Entry 7DSW (electron microscopy, 3.30 A resolution); this record covers chains B and A.

Chain B (and A):
Molecule: Sodium/hydrogen exchanger 1
From: Homo sapiens
Notes: chain A of this document is another copy of the same molecule, construct and numbering; everything in this record applies to it too
UniProtKB: P19634 (SL9A1_HUMAN); numbering as in UniProt (aligned over 87-506)
Chain sequence (420 residues; row label = number of the first residue in the row):
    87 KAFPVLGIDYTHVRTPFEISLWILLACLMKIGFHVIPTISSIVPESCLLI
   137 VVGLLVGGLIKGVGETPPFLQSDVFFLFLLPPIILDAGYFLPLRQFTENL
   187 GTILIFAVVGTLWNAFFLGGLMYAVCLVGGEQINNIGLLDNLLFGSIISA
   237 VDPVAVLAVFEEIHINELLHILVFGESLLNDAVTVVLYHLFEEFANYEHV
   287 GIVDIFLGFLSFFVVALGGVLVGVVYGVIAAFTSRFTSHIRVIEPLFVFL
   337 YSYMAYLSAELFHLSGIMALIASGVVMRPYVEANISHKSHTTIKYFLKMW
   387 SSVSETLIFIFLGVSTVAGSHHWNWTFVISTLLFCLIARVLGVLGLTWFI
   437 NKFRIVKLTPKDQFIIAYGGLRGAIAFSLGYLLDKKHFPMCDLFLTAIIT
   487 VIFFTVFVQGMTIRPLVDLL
Small-molecule neighbours:
  - LBN (1-palmitoyl-2-oleoyl-sn-glycero-3-phosphocholine), molecule 1: T101, P102, I105, S106, I109
  - LBN, molecule 2: I105, F155, V160, L165, W386, V389, L393, F397
  - LBN, molecule 3: L140, T402, V403, F489, F493
  - LBN, molecule 4: L141, G144, V403
  - LBN, molecule 5: V160, F164, Y339, W386
  - LBN, molecule 6: F164, L336, Y339
  - LBN, molecule 7: T402, H407, W409, T486, F489
Swiss-Prot annotation at these positions:
  - site: F161 (Channel pore-lining), N370 (Not glycosylated)
  - natural variant: G305 (G305R: In LIKNS), G313 (G313E: In LIKNS; uncertain significance)
  - mutagenesis: F155 (F155C: Almost complete loss of activity), L156 (L156C: Almost complete loss of activity), Q157 (Q157C: Reduces activity), S158 (S158C: Almost complete loss of activity), D159 (D159C: Almost complete loss of activity), V160 (V160C: Reduces activity), F161 (F161C: Reduces activity), F162 (F162C: Almost complete loss of activity), L163 (L163C: Reduces activity), F164 (F164C: Almost complete loss of activity), L165 (L165C: Reduces activity), L166 (L166C: Reduces activity), 20 further mutagenesis entries in UniProt
What the authors report for this chain:
  - mutagenesis - D267N: abolished catalytic activity (citing earlier work)
  - mutagenesis - E131D, D172E, D172N, D172Q, D238N, D267E, E391D: unchanged catalytic activity (citing earlier work)
  - mutagenesis - E391Q: decreased catalytic activity (citing earlier work)
  - mutagenesis - E391Q: decreased stability (citing earlier work)
  - allosteric site: E131 (proposed by the authors, not directly observed)
  - disease-associated variants - G305R: decreased localization (citing earlier work)
  - mutagenesis - D238A: abolished catalytic activity
  - mutagenesis - D238A: unchanged expression
  - mutagenesis - D238A: unchanged localization

Chain B / chain A interface:
Residue-residue contacts - 105 pairs, chain B then chain A:
  K87(B) - E279(A)
  P90(B) - E279(A)
  P90(B) - F280(A)  hydrophobic
  P90(B) - L293(A)
  P90(B) - S297(A)
  V91(B) - L276(A)  hydrophobic
  V91(B) - H349(A)
  L92(B) - V301(A)  hydrophobic
  L92(B) - F348(A)
  L92(B) - L350(A)  hydrophobic
  G93(B) - F348(A)  hydrogen bond (backbone-backbone)
  G93(B) - H349(A)
  I94(B) - L347(A)
  I94(B) - F348(A)  hydrophobic
  D95(B) - L347(A)  hydrogen bond (backbone-backbone)
  D95(B) - H349(A)
  Y96(B) - L347(A)  hydrophobic
  H98(B) - D159(A)  salt bridge
  H98(B) - L163(A)
  V99(B) - L163(A)  hydrophobic
  V99(B) - L343(A)  hydrophobic
  P102(B) - L163(A)  hydrophobic
  P102(B) - F164(A)  hydrophobic
  P102(B) - Y339(A)
  P102(B) - L343(A)
  F103(B) - M340(A)  hydrophobic
  F103(B) - L343(A)
  S106(B) - L336(A)
  S106(B) - Y339(A)
  S106(B) - M340(A)
  L107(B) - M340(A)  hydrophobic
  I109(B) - L332(A)  hydrophobic
  I109(B) - L336(A)  hydrophobic
  L110(B) - L336(A)
  L110(B) - Y337(A)
  L110(B) - M340(A)  hydrophobic
  C113(B) - I329(A)  hydrophobic
  C113(B) - L332(A)  hydrophobic
  C113(B) - F333(A)
  L114(B) - F333(A)
  I117(B) - F322(A)
  I117(B) - T323(A)
  I117(B) - I326(A)  hydrophobic
  I117(B) - F333(A)  hydrophobic
  V121(B) - H325(A)
  D159(B) - H98(A)  salt bridge
  L163(B) - H98(A)
  L163(B) - V99(A)  hydrophobic
  L163(B) - P102(A)  hydrophobic
  F164(B) - P102(A)  hydrophobic
  L276(B) - V91(A)  hydrophobic
  E279(B) - K87(A)
  E279(B) - P90(A)
  F280(B) - P90(A)  hydrophobic
  L293(B) - P90(A)
  F322(B) - I117(A)
  T323(B) - I117(A)
  H325(B) - V121(A)
  I326(B) - I117(A)  hydrophobic
  R327(B) - Y381(A)
  V328(B) - K384(A)
  I329(B) - C113(A)  hydrophobic
  L332(B) - C113(A)  hydrophobic
  L332(B) - M385(A)  hydrophobic
  L332(B) - V389(A)  hydrophobic
  F333(B) - C113(A)
  F333(B) - I117(A)  hydrophobic
  L336(B) - S106(A)
  L336(B) - I109(A)  hydrophobic
  L336(B) - L110(A)
  Y337(B) - L110(A)
  Y339(B) - P102(A)
  Y339(B) - S106(A)
  M340(B) - F103(A)  hydrophobic
  M340(B) - S106(A)
  M340(B) - L107(A)  hydrophobic
  M340(B) - L110(A)  hydrophobic
  L343(B) - V99(A)  hydrophobic
  L343(B) - P102(A)
  L343(B) - F103(A)
  L347(B) - I94(A)
  L347(B) - D95(A)  hydrogen bond (backbone-backbone)
  L347(B) - Y96(A)  hydrophobic
  F348(B) - L92(A)
  F348(B) - G93(A)  hydrogen bond (backbone-backbone)
  F348(B) - I94(A)  hydrophobic
  H349(B) - V91(A)
  H349(B) - G93(A)
  H349(B) - D95(A)
  L350(B) - L92(A)  hydrophobic
  K374(B) - T377(A)  hydrogen bond
  K374(B) - Y381(A)
  S375(B) - Y381(A)
  T377(B) - K374(A)  hydrogen bond
  T378(B) - T378(A)  hydrogen bond
  T378(B) - Y381(A)
  Y381(B) - R327(A)
  Y381(B) - K374(A)
  Y381(B) - S375(A)
  Y381(B) - T378(A)
  F382(B) - F382(A)  hydrophobic
  K384(B) - V328(A)
  M385(B) - P331(A)  hydrophobic
  M385(B) - L332(A)
  V389(B) - L332(A)  hydrophobic
Other interface residues (no listed pair), chain B (64 interface residues in all): K116, H120, H275, G294, S297, V300, V301, T319, P331, S388
Other interface residues (no listed pair), chain A (65 interface residues in all): L114, K116, H120, H275, G294, V300, T319, E346, S388

Summary:
Chain B and chain A form an interface of 64 and 65 residues respectively, with 7 hydrogen bonds and 2 salt
bridges. Polar contacts include H98(B)-D159(A), K374(B)-T377(A) and T378(B)-T378(A). The paper reports that
D267N and D238A of chain B abolish catalytic activity; an allosteric site at E131(B); 11 substitutions were
tested in all.
Chain B and chain A are both Sodium/hydrogen exchanger 1 (Homo sapiens); the structure, Structure of a human
NHE1-CHP1 complex under pH 7.5, was determined by electron microscopy (same publication as 7DSV and 7DSX).
